Entry 8E4P (electron microscopy, 3.59 A resolution); this record covers chains A and D of the 4 polymer chains in the assembly.

[Chain A (and D)]
Molecule: Transient receptor potential cation channel subfamily M member 8
Organism: Mus musculus
Notes: chain D of this document is another copy of the same molecule, construct and numbering; everything in this record applies to it too
UniProt: Q8R4D5 (TRPM8_MOUSE); numbering as in UniProt (aligned over 2-1104)
Amino-acid sequence (1135 residues; numbered 0 to 1134; the number before each row is that of its first residue; numbering starts at 0):
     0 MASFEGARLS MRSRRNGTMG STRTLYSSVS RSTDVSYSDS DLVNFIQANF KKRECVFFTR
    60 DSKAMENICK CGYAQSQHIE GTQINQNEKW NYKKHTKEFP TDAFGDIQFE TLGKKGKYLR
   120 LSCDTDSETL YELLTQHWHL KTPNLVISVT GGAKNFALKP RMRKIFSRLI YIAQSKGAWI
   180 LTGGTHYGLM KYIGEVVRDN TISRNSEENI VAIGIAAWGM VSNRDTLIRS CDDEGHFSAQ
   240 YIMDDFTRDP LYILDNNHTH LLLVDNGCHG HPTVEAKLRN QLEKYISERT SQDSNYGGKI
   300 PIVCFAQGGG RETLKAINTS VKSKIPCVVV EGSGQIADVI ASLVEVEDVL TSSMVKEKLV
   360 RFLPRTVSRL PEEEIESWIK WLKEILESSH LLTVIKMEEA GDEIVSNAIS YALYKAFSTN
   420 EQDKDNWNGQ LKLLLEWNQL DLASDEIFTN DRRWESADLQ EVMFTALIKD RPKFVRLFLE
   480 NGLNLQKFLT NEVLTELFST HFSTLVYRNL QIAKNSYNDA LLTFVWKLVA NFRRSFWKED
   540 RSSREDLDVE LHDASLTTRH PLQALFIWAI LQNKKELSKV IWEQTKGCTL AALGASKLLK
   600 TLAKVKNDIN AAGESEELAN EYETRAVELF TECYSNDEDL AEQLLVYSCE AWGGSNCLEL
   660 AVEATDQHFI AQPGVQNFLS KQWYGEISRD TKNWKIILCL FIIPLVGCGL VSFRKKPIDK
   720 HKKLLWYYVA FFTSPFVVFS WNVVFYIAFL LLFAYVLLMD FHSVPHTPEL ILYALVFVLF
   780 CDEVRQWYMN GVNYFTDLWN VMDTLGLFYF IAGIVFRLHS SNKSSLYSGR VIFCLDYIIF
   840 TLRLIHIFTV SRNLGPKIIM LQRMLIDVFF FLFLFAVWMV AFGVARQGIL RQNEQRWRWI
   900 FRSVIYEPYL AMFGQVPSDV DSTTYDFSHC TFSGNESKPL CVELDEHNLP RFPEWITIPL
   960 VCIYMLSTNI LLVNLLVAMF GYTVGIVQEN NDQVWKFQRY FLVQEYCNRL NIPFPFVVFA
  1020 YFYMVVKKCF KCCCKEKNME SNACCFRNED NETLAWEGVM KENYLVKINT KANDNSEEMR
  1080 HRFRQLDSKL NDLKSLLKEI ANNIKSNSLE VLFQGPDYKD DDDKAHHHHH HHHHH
Unresolved in the structure: 0-39, 51-101, 109-114, 203-206, 227-235, 243-249, 344-349, 534-556, 715-721, 914-952, 1033-1046, 1105-1134
Construct notes: expression tag (0-1, 1105-1134)
Swiss-Prot annotation at these positions:
  - binding site (Ca(2+)): Glu782, Gln785, Asn799, Asp802
  - glycosylation: Asn934 (N-linked (GlcNAc...) (complex) asparagine)
  - mutagenesis: Asn821 (N821Q: No effect on glycosylation or ability to form functional channels), Cys929 (C929A: Abolishes ion channel activity. No effect on cell surface expression. Reduced glycosylation), Asn934 (N934D: Slighty reduced ion channel sensitivity to cold stimuli. No significant effect on ion channel sensitivity to menthol plus cold stimuli ...), Cys940 (C940A: Abolishes ion channel activity. No effect on cell surface expression. Reduced glycosylation)

[How chain A and chain D interact]
Residue-residue contacts (55):
  Phe155(A) - Asn480(D)
  Leu157(A) - Glu479(D)
  Asp198(A) - Val1058(D)
  Tyr516(A) - Asp689(D)
  Tyr516(A) - Lys691(D)
  Lys605(A) - Arg688(D)
  Lys605(A) - Asp689(D)
  Ile608(A) - Tyr633(D)  hydrophobic
  Asn609(A) - Ser634(D)
  Asp866(A) - Arg851(D)  salt bridge
  Phe869(A) - Arg851(D)
  Leu873(A) - Ile844(D)  hydrophobic
  Leu873(A) - Thr848(D)
  Val876(A) - Ile844(D)  hydrophobic
  Trp877(A) - Leu841(D)
  Ala880(A) - Tyr836(D)  hydrophobic
  Ala880(A) - Thr840(D)
  Phe881(A) - Ile837(D)  hydrophobic
  Val883(A) - Leu756(D)  hydrophobic
  Val883(A) - Tyr836(D)  hydrophobic
  Ala884(A) - Cys833(D)  hydrogen bond (backbone-side chain)
  Ala884(A) - Ile837(D)  hydrophobic
  Gly887(A) - Arg829(D)  hydrogen bond (backbone-side chain)
  Ile888(A) - Tyr826(D)  hydrogen bond (backbone-side chain)
  Ile888(A) - Val830(D)  hydrophobic
  Ile888(A) - Cys833(D)  hydrophobic
  Ile899(A) - Leu757(D)  hydrophobic
  Thr956(A) - Tyr905(D)
  Val960(A) - Tyr908(D)  hydrophobic
  Ile962(A) - Leu834(D)  hydrophobic
  Ile962(A) - Ile837(D)  hydrophobic
  Ile962(A) - Ile838(D)  hydrophobic
  Met964(A) - Leu871(D)
  Leu965(A) - Trp798(D)  hydrophobic
  Leu965(A) - Phe868(D)  hydrophobic
  Ser966(A) - Leu841(D)
  Asn968(A) - Trp798(D)
  Asn968(A) - Val867(D)
  Asn968(A) - Phe868(D)
  Ile969(A) - Trp798(D)  hydrophobic
  Ile969(A) - Ile844(D)  hydrophobic
  Val972(A) - Leu860(D)  hydrophobic
  Val972(A) - Met863(D)  hydrophobic
  Asn973(A) - Thr848(D)  hydrogen bond
  Leu975(A) - Met863(D)  hydrophobic
  Leu975(A) - Met978(D)  hydrophobic
  Val976(A) - Met859(D)  hydrophobic
  Val976(A) - Leu860(D)  hydrophobic
  Val976(A) - Met863(D)
  Phe979(A) - Met978(D)  hydrophobic
  Phe979(A) - Tyr981(D)
  Gly980(A) - Lys856(D)
  Val983(A) - Lys856(D)
  Arg1079(A) - Met1078(D)  hydrogen bond
  Ala1100(A) - Ile1099(D)  hydrophobic
Other interface residues (no listed pair), chain A (47 interface residues in all): Lys163, Ile201, Arg364, Ser515, Gln886, Gln891, Pro958, Leu959, Thr967, Met978, Lys1093
Other interface residues (no listed pair), chain D (53 interface residues in all): Asp450, Glu637, Met801, Tyr808, His845, Asn852, Pro855, Leu864, Ala875, Phe979, Glu1051, Trp1055, Thr1069, Glu1077, Arg1079, Leu1092

[In short]
47 residues of chain A and 53 residues of chain D are in contact, with 5 hydrogen bonds and 1 salt bridge.
Polar pairs include Asp866(A)-Arg851(D), Ala884(A)-Cys833(D) and Gly887(A)-Arg829(D). From UniProt: 4
Ca2+-binding residues and 4 mutagenesis sites on chain A.
Both chains are Transient receptor potential cation channel subfamily M member 8 (Mus musculus). Entry 8E4P
(Mouse TRPM8 structure) was determined by electron microscopy together with 8E4L, 8E4M, 8E4N, 8E4O and 8E4Q
from the same study.
